PDB entry 3CPL | X-ray diffraction, 2.50 A resolution | chains A and B of the 3 polymer chains in the assembly

[Chain A]
Molecule: H-2 class I histocompatibility antigen, D-B alpha chain
From: Mus musculus
Notes: fragment: residues 1-275 (UNIPROT 25-299)
UniProt: P01899 (HA11_MOUSE); residues 1-275 here correspond to UniProt positions 25-299 (UniProt number = residue number + 24)
Sequence (275 residues; numbered 1 to 275; the number before each row is that of its first residue):
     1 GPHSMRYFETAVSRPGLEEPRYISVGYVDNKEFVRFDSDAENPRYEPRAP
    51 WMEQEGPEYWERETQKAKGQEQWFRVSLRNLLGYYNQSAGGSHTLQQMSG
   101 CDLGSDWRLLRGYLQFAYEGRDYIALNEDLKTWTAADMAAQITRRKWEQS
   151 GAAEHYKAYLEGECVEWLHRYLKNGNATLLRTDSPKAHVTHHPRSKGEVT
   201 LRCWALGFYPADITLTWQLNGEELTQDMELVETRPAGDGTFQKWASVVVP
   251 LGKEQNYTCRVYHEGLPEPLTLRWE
Cystine bridges: Cys-101/Cys-164, Cys-203/Cys-259
From the paper describing this entry:
  - conformationally variable residues (helix shift): Glu-148 to Ala-152

[Chain B]
Molecule: Beta-2-microglobulin
From: Mus musculus
UniProt: P01887 (B2MG_MOUSE); residues 1-99 here correspond to UniProt positions 21-119 (UniProt number = residue number + 20)
Sequence (99 residues; numbered 1 to 99; the number before each row is that of its first residue):
     1 IQKTPQIQVYSRHPPENGKPNILNCYVTQFHPPHIEIQMLKNGKKIPKVE
    51 MSDMSFSKDWSFYILAHTEFTPTETDTYACRVKHDSMAEPKTVYWDRDM
Cystine bridges: Cys-25/Cys-80

[Chain A / chain B interface]
Contacting residue pairs (51):
  Phe-8(A) / Phe-56(B)
  Glu-9(A) / Phe-56(B)
  Thr-10(A) / Phe-56(B)
  Thr-10(A) / Phe-62(B)
  Val-12(A) / His-34(B)
  Tyr-27(A) / Ser-55(B)
  Arg-35(A) / Asp-53(B)
  Arg-35(A) / Met-54(B)  hydrogen bond (side chain-backbone)
  Arg-35(A) / Ser-55(B)
  Arg-48(A) / Asp-53(B)  salt bridge
  Ser-92(A) / His-34(B)  hydrogen bond
  Thr-94(A) / His-31(B)
  Thr-94(A) / Pro-33(B)
  Gln-96(A) / His-31(B)  hydrogen bond
  Gln-96(A) / Phe-56(B)
  Gln-96(A) / Trp-60(B)  hydrogen bond (side chain-backbone)
  Gln-96(A) / Phe-62(B)
  Gln-97(A) / Phe-56(B)
  Gln-97(A) / Trp-60(B)
  Met-98(A) / Phe-56(B)  hydrophobic
  Met-98(A) / Trp-60(B)  hydrophobic
  Gln-115(A) / Trp-60(B)
  Phe-116(A) / Trp-60(B)
  Ala-117(A) / Trp-60(B)  hydrophobic
  Glu-119(A) / Ile-1(B)
  Glu-119(A) / His-31(B)
  Gly-120(A) / His-31(B)  hydrogen bond (backbone-side chain)
  Arg-121(A) / Ile-1(B)
  Asp-122(A) / Trp-60(B)  hydrogen bond
  His-192(A) / Asp-98(B)  salt bridge
  Arg-202(A) / Asp-98(B)  hydrogen bond (side chain-backbone)
  Arg-202(A) / Met-99(B)
  Trp-204(A) / Asp-98(B)
  Trp-204(A) / Met-99(B)
  Leu-206(A) / Pro-14(B)  hydrophobic
  Val-231(A) / Gln-8(B)
  Glu-232(A) / Gln-8(B)
  Arg-234(A) / Gln-8(B)
  Arg-234(A) / Tyr-10(B)
  Arg-234(A) / Met-99(B)  hydrogen bond (side chain-backbone)
  Pro-235(A) / Tyr-10(B)  hydrogen bond (backbone-side chain)
  Pro-235(A) / Asn-24(B)
  Pro-235(A) / Tyr-26(B)
  Ala-236(A) / Arg-12(B)  hydrogen bond (backbone-side chain)
  Ala-236(A) / Asn-24(B)  hydrogen bond (backbone-side chain)
  Gly-237(A) / Arg-12(B)  hydrogen bond (backbone-side chain)
  Gly-237(A) / Leu-65(B)
  Gln-242(A) / Tyr-10(B)
  Gln-242(A) / Ser-11(B)  hydrogen bond (side chain-backbone)
  Gln-242(A) / Arg-12(B)  hydrogen bond (side chain-backbone)
  Trp-244(A) / Met-99(B)  hydrogen bond (side chain-backbone)
Also at the interface, not in a pair above, chain A (36 interface residues in all): Ser-13, Glu-32, His-188, Thr-233, Asp-238
Also at the interface, not in a pair above, chain B (27 interface residues in all): Thr-28, Pro-32, Ser-57, Lys-58, Asp-59, Tyr-63, Arg-97

[In short]
36 residues of chain A and 27 residues of chain B are in contact; the contacts include 15 hydrogen bonds and 2
salt bridges. Polar pairs include Arg-48(A)/Asp-53(B), His-192(A)/Asp-98(B) and Arg-35(A)/Met-54(B). From the
paper: conformational variability at Glu-148(A).
Chain A is H-2 class I histocompatibility antigen, D-B alpha chain and chain B is Beta-2-microglobulin, both
from Mus musculus; the structure, Crystal Structure of H-2Db in complex with a variant M6A of the NP366
peptide from influenza ..., was determined by X-ray diffraction.
